Entry 3H9Q (X-ray diffraction, 2.63 A resolution); this record covers chains A and B of the 4 polymer chains in the assembly.

== Chain A (and B) ==
Name: MccB protein
From: Escherichia coli
Notes: chain B of this document is another copy of the same molecule, construct and numbering; everything in this record applies to it too
UniProt: Q47506 (Q47506_ECOLX); numbering as in UniProt (aligned over 1-350)
Chain sequence (353 residues; row label = number of the first residue in the row; numbers below 1 keep their minus sign (Gly-2 is residue -2)):
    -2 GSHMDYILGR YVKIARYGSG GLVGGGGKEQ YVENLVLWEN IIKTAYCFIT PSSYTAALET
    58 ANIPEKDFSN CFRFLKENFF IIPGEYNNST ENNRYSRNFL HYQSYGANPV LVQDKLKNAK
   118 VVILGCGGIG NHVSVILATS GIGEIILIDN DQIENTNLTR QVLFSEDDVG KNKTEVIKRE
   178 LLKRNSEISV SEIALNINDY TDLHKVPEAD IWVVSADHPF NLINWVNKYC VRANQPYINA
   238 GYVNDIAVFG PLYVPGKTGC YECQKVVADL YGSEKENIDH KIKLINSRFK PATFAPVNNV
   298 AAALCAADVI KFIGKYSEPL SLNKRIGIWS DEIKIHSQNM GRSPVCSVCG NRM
Not modelled in the structure: -2 to 0, 86-88, 263-270, 349-350 (chain B: -2 to 0, 86-89, 262-270, 347-350)
Sequence notes: expression tag (-2 to 0)
Ion coordination: Zn2+: Cys257, Cys260, Cys343, Cys346

== Interface between chain A and chain B ==
Residue-residue contacts (154):
  Leu5(A) - Ile282(B)  hydrophobic
  Arg7(A) - Arg285(B)  hydrogen bond (side chain-backbone)
  Arg7(A) - Phe286(B)
  Arg7(A) - Lys287(B)  hydrogen bond (backbone-backbone)
  Tyr8(A) - Asn241(B)
  Tyr8(A) - Phe286(B)
  Tyr8(A) - Lys287(B)
  Val9(A) - Phe286(B)
  Lys10(A) - Val240(B)
  Lys10(A) - Asn283(B)
  Lys10(A) - Phe286(B)
  Ile11(A) - Ile279(B)  hydrophobic
  Ile11(A) - Asn283(B)  hydrogen bond (backbone-side chain)
  Gly22(A) - Asn241(B)
  Gly23(A) - Val240(B)
  Gly23(A) - Asp242(B)
  Gly23(A) - Ile243(B)
  Gly24(A) - Asp242(B)  hydrogen bond (backbone-side chain)
  Gly24(A) - Ile243(B)
  Gly24(A) - Asp328(B)
  Trp35(A) - Ile279(B)  hydrophobic
  Glu36(A) - Lys272(B)  salt bridge
  Glu36(A) - Ile275(B)
  Ile39(A) - Lys278(B)
  Ile39(A) - Ile279(B)  hydrophobic
  Lys40(A) - Asn274(B)
  Tyr43(A) - Lys278(B)
  Tyr43(A) - Ile282(B)
  Ile46(A) - Leu281(B)  hydrophobic
  Ile46(A) - Ile282(B)  hydrophobic
  Ile46(A) - Arg285(B)
  Asn89(A) - Asn152(B)
  Arg91(A) - Asn152(B)
  Arg91(A) - Thr153(B)
  Arg91(A) - Leu155(B)
  Arg91(A) - Glu163(B)  salt bridge
  Ser93(A) - Thr153(B)  hydrogen bond
  Arg94(A) - Thr153(B)
  Arg94(A) - Asn154(B)  hydrogen bond
  Arg94(A) - Arg157(B)
  Arg94(A) - Thr290(B)
  Asn95(A) - Thr156(B)  hydrogen bond
  Asn95(A) - Thr290(B)
  Leu97(A) - Lys287(B)
  Leu97(A) - Pro288(B)
  Leu97(A) - Ala289(B)  hydrophobic
  His98(A) - Ala289(B)
  His98(A) - Thr290(B)
  His98(A) - Phe291(B)
  Tyr102(A) - Asp242(B)
  Tyr102(A) - Asp328(B)  hydrogen bond
  Val132(A) - Val159(B)  hydrophobic
  Ile133(A) - Asn296(B)
  Thr136(A) - Leu155(B)
  Thr136(A) - Thr156(B)  hydrogen bond (side chain-backbone)
  Asn152(A) - Arg91(B)
  Thr153(A) - Asn90(B)
  Thr153(A) - Arg91(B)
  Thr153(A) - Arg94(B)  hydrogen bond
  Asn154(A) - Arg94(B)
  Leu155(A) - Thr136(B)
  Leu155(A) - Arg181(B)
  Thr156(A) - Asn95(B)  hydrogen bond
  Thr156(A) - Thr136(B)
  Val159(A) - Val159(B)  hydrophobic
  Val159(A) - Arg181(B)  hydrogen bond (backbone-side chain)
  Leu160(A) - Arg181(B)
  Phe161(A) - Arg181(B)  hydrogen bond (backbone-side chain)
  Ser162(A) - Lys180(B)
  Ser162(A) - Arg181(B)
  Glu163(A) - Arg91(B)  salt bridge
  Glu163(A) - Leu179(B)
  Glu163(A) - Lys180(B)
  Glu163(A) - Arg181(B)
  Glu163(A) - Asn182(B)
  Glu163(A) - Ser183(B)  hydrogen bond (side chain-backbone)
  Leu179(A) - Glu163(B)
  Lys180(A) - Ser162(B)
  Lys180(A) - Glu163(B)  hydrogen bond (backbone-backbone)
  Arg181(A) - Leu155(B)
  Arg181(A) - Val159(B)  hydrogen bond (side chain-backbone)
  Arg181(A) - Leu160(B)  hydrogen bond (side chain-backbone)
  Arg181(A) - Phe161(B)  hydrogen bond (side chain-backbone)
  Arg181(A) - Ser162(B)  hydrogen bond
  Arg181(A) - Glu163(B)
  Ser183(A) - Glu163(B)  hydrogen bond
  Val240(A) - Gly22(B)
  Val240(A) - Gly23(B)
  Asn241(A) - Tyr8(B)
  Asn241(A) - Gly22(B)
  Asp242(A) - Gly23(B)
  Asp242(A) - Gly24(B)  hydrogen bond (side chain-backbone)
  Asp242(A) - Tyr102(B)
  Ile243(A) - Gly23(B)
  Ile243(A) - Gly24(B)
  Glu271(A) - Arg13(B)
  Glu271(A) - Glu36(B)
  Ile275(A) - Glu36(B)
  Ile275(A) - Ile39(B)  hydrophobic
  Ile275(A) - Lys40(B)
  Lys278(A) - Ile39(B)
  Lys278(A) - Tyr43(B)
  Ile279(A) - Trp35(B)  hydrophobic
  Ile279(A) - Ile39(B)  hydrophobic
  Leu281(A) - Tyr43(B)  hydrophobic
  Ile282(A) - Ile11(B)  hydrophobic
  Ile282(A) - Ile46(B)  hydrophobic
  Asn283(A) - Lys10(B)
  Asn283(A) - Ile11(B)  hydrogen bond (side chain-backbone)
  Arg285(A) - Arg7(B)
  Arg285(A) - Ile46(B)
  Phe286(A) - Arg7(B)
  Phe286(A) - Tyr8(B)
  Phe286(A) - Val9(B)
  Phe286(A) - Lys10(B)
  Lys287(A) - Arg7(B)  hydrogen bond (backbone-backbone)
  Lys287(A) - Tyr8(B)
  Lys287(A) - Leu97(B)
  Pro288(A) - Leu97(B)
  Ala289(A) - Tyr8(B)  hydrophobic
  Ala289(A) - Leu97(B)
  Ala289(A) - His98(B)
  Thr290(A) - Arg94(B)  hydrogen bond (side chain-backbone)
  Thr290(A) - His98(B)
  Phe291(A) - His98(B)
  Phe291(A) - Tyr313(B)
  Ala292(A) - Ile133(B)  hydrophobic
  Pro293(A) - Ala300(B)
  Pro293(A) - Ala304(B)  hydrophobic
  Asn296(A) - Ile133(B)
  Asn296(A) - Ala300(B)
  Val297(A) - Ala300(B)  hydrophobic
  Ala300(A) - Pro293(B)
  Ala300(A) - Asn296(B)
  Ala300(A) - Val297(B)  hydrophobic
  Ala304(A) - Pro293(B)  hydrophobic
  Lys308(A) - Ser327(B)  hydrogen bond (side chain-backbone)
  Lys308(A) - Asp328(B)
  Tyr313(A) - Phe291(B)
  Leu317(A) - Ser327(B)
  Leu317(A) - Asp328(B)
  Leu317(A) - Glu329(B)
  Leu317(A) - Ile330(B)  hydrophobic
  Ile323(A) - Ile330(B)  hydrophobic
  Trp326(A) - Gly24(B)
  Ser327(A) - Lys308(B)  hydrogen bond (backbone-side chain)
  Ser327(A) - Leu317(B)
  Asp328(A) - Tyr102(B)  hydrogen bond
  Asp328(A) - Leu317(B)
  Glu329(A) - Leu317(B)
  Ile330(A) - Leu317(B)  hydrophobic
  Ile330(A) - Ile323(B)  hydrophobic
  Ile330(A) - Ile332(B)  hydrophobic
  Ile332(A) - Ile332(B)  hydrophobic
Interface residues without a listed pair, chain A (88 interface residues in all): Leu32, Ala42, Asn90, His129, Arg157, Asp164, Asn182, Glu184, Asn274, Leu301, Ala303, Ile307, Lys331, Ser334
Interface residues without a listed pair, chain B (86 interface residues in all): Leu5, Ala42, Ser93, His129, Val132, Asp164, Glu177, Ala292, Leu301, Ala303, Ile307, Trp326, Lys331

== Overview ==
Chain A and chain B form an interface of 88 and 86 residues respectively; the contacts include 27 hydrogen
bonds and 3 salt bridges. Polar contacts include Glu36(A)-Lys272(B), Arg91(A)-Glu163(B) and Arg7(A)-Arg285(B).
Cys257(A), Cys260(A), Cys343(A) and Cys346(A) form the Zn2+ site.
Chain A and chain B are both MccB protein (Escherichia coli); the structure, Crystal structure of E. coli MccB
+ SeMet MccA, was determined by X-ray diffraction, deposited together with 3H5A, 3H5N, 3H5R, 3H9G and 3H9J.
